5K0U - chains B and D of the 4 polymer chains in the assembly; structure by electron microscopy, 2.79 A resolution.

[Chain B]
Protein: Capsid protein VP3
Source organism: Rhinovirus C
UniProtKB: E5D8F2 (E5D8F2_9ENTO); residues 1-235 here correspond to UniProt positions 333-567 (UniProt number = residue number + 332)
Amino-acid sequence (235 residues; row label = number of the first residue in the row):
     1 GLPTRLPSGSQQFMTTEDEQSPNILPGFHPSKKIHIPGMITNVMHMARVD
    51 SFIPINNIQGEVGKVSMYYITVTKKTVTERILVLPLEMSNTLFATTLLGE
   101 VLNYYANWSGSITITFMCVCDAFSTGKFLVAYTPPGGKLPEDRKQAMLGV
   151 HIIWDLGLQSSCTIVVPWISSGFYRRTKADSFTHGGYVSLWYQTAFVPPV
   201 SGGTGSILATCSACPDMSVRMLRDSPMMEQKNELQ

[Chain D]
Protein: Capsid protein VP4
Source organism: Rhinovirus C
UniProtKB: E5D8F2 (E5D8F2_9ENTO); residues 1-66 here correspond to UniProt positions 2-67 (UniProt number = residue number + 1)
Amino-acid sequence (66 residues; each row starts with the number of its first residue):
     1 GAQVSRQNNGTHENGVTASNGSVIKYFNINYYKDSASSGLSRQDFSQDPS
    51 KFTQPLVDTLTNPALM
Disordered / not traced: 5-23, 59-66

[Interface between chain B and chain D]
Residue-residue contacts - 26 pairs, chain B then chain D:
  Asp-18(B) with Gly-39(D); Leu-40(D), hydrogen bond (side chain-backbone); Arg-42(D), salt bridge
  Glu-19(B) with Gly-39(D)
  Gln-20(B) with Ile-29(D), hydrogen bond (side chain-backbone); Asn-30(D); Tyr-31(D), hydrogen bond (side chain-backbone); Tyr-32(D); Ser-37(D); Ser-38(D); Gly-39(D)
  Ser-21(B) with Tyr-32(D); Ser-37(D), hydrogen bond (backbone-backbone)
  Pro-22(B) with Tyr-32(D), hydrophobic
  Asn-23(B) with Asp-34(D), hydrogen bond
  Gly-38(B) with Lys-51(D); Phe-52(D)
  Met-39(B) with Lys-51(D)
  Thr-41(B) with Ser-46(D), hydrogen bond (side chain-backbone); Gln-47(D)
  His-45(B) with Asp-48(D); Pro-49(D)
  Arg-48(B) with Pro-49(D); Thr-53(D)
  Val-49(B) with Phe-52(D), hydrophobic; Thr-53(D)
Also at the interface, not in a pair above, chain D (18 interface residues in all): Ala-36

[Overview]
Chain B and chain D form an interface of 12 and 18 residues respectively, with 6 hydrogen bonds and 1 salt
bridge. Among the polar pairs are Asp-18(B)/Arg-42(D), Asp-18(B)/Leu-40(D) and Gln-20(B)/Ile-29(D).
Here chain B is Capsid protein VP3 and chain D is Capsid protein VP4, both from Rhinovirus C. Entry 5K0U
(CryoEM structure of the full virion of a human rhinovirus C) was determined by electron microscopy together
with 5JZG from the same study.
